PDB entry 6TJ6 | X-ray diffraction, 2.00 A resolution | chains A and C of the 3 polymer chains in the assembly

Chain A:
Molecule: Calmodulin, putative
From: Toxoplasma gondii
UniProtKB: A0A0F7UZ05 (A0A0F7UZ05_TOXGV); residue numbers follow UniProt; this construct covers 1-134
Chain sequence (135 residues; row label = number of the first residue in the row; numbering starts at 0):
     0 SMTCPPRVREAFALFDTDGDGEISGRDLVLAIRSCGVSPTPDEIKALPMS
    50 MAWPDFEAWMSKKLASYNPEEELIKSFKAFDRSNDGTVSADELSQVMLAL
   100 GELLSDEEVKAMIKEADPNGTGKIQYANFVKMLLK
Unresolved in the structure: 0-3
Sequence notes: expression tag (0)
What the authors report for this chain:
  - conformationally variable residues (side-chain flip): Asp-17

Chain C:
Molecule: Myosin A
From: Toxoplasma gondii
UniProtKB: S8G527 (S8G527_TOXGM); residues 777-818 here = UniProt positions 777-818
Chain sequence (46 residues; row label = number of the first residue in the row):
   773 GAMASSWEPLVSVLEAYYAGRRHKKQLLKKTPFIIRAQAHIRRHLV
Unresolved in the structure: 773-775
Sequence notes: expression tag (773-776)

How chain A and chain C interact:
Contacting residue pairs (43; chain A residue first):
  Arg-6(A) with Tyr-789(C)
  Glu-9(A) with Lys-796(C), salt bridge
  Leu-13(A) with Gly-792(C); His-795(C); Lys-796(C)
  Phe-14(A) with Ala-788(C); Gly-792(C); His-795(C)
  Leu-29(A) with Ala-788(C)
  Arg-32(A) with Ser-784(C); Val-785(C); Ala-788(C)
  Ser-33(A) with Ala-788(C); Tyr-789(C)
  Ser-37(A) with Val-785(C)
  Leu-72(A) with Leu-782(C), hydrophobic; Val-785(C), hydrophobic
  Ser-75(A) with Leu-782(C)
  Phe-76(A) with Leu-782(C), hydrophobic
  Phe-79(A) with Ser-778(C); Trp-779(C), hydrophobic
  Glu-91(A) with Trp-779(C), hydrogen bond
  Leu-92(A) with Trp-779(C), hydrophobic
  Val-95(A) with Trp-779(C), hydrophobic; Val-783(C)
  Met-96(A) with Val-783(C), hydrophobic; Leu-786(C), hydrophobic; Glu-787(C)
  Leu-99(A) with Glu-780(C)
  Gly-100(A) with Val-783(C); Glu-787(C)
  Glu-101(A) with Glu-787(C), hydrogen bond (backbone-side chain)
  Leu-102(A) with Glu-787(C), hydrogen bond (backbone-side chain); Ala-791(C), hydrophobic; Arg-794(C), hydrogen bond (backbone-side chain)
  Leu-103(A) with Glu-787(C), hydrogen bond (backbone-side chain); Tyr-790(C), hydrophobic; Ala-791(C)
  Glu-107(A) with Arg-794(C), salt bridge
  Met-111(A) with Tyr-790(C)
  Glu-114(A) with Tyr-790(C), hydrogen bond; Arg-793(C), salt bridge
  Leu-132(A) with Tyr-789(C), hydrogen bond (backbone-side chain)
Interface residues without a listed pair, chain A (30 interface residues in all): Thr-16, Gly-35, Val-36, Ala-78, Phe-128
Interface residues without a listed pair, chain C (21 interface residues in all): Ser-777, Pro-781, Leu-799

Overview:
The interface between chain A and chain C involves 30 residues on one side and 21 on the other, with 7
hydrogen bonds and 3 salt bridges. Polar contacts include Glu-9(A)/Lys-796(C), Glu-107(A)/Arg-794(C) and
Glu-114(A)/Arg-793(C). The paper reports conformational variability at Asp-17(A).
Chain A is Calmodulin, putative and chain C is Myosin A, both from Toxoplasma gondii; the structure, T. gondii
myosin A trimeric complex with ELC1, calcium-free, was determined by X-ray diffraction together with 6TJ4,
6TJ5 and 6ZN3 from the same study.
